5GAR - chains Q and R of the 26 polymer chains in the assembly; structure by electron microscopy, 6.40 A resolution (low resolution: residue-level contacts below are approximate; hydrogen-bond / salt-bridge calls are withheld).

# Chain Q (and R)
Protein: Vacuolar type ATP synthase subunit
Organism: Thermus thermophilus
Notes: chain R of this document is another copy of the same molecule, construct and numbering; everything in this record applies to it too
UniProt: P74900 (P74900_THETH); residues -18 to 80 here correspond to UniProt positions 1-99 (UniProt number = residue number + 19)
Sequence (99 residues; each row starts with the number of its first residue; numbers below 1 keep their minus sign (Met-18 is residue -18)):
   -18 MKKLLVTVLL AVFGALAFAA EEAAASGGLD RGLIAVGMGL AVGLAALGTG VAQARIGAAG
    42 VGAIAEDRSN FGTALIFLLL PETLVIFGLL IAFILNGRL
Unresolved in the structure: -18 to 0
Reported in the primary citation:
  - catalytic residues: Glu63 (citing earlier work)

# Chain Q / chain R interface
Pairs across the interface - 17 pairs, chain Q then chain R:
  Ala4(Q) with Ala5(R)
  Leu14(Q) with Gly13(R)
  Gly18(Q) with Ala16(R); Val17(R)
  Gly29(Q) with Gly31(R)
  Ala33(Q) with Gly31(R); Ala35(R)
  Leu76(Q) with Ala1(R); Ala4(R)
  Asn77(Q) with Ala4(R); Ala5(R)
  Gly78(Q) with Ala4(R); Ala5(R)
  Arg79(Q) with Glu2(R); Glu3(R); Ala4(R)
  Leu80(Q) with Glu2(R)
Also at the interface, not in a pair above, chain Q (16 interface residues in all): Glu3, Asp11, Ile15, Ala22, Leu25, Ala26
Also at the interface, not in a pair above, chain R (15 interface residues in all): Ala6, Gly9, Gly20, Gly24, Leu28

# Summary
16 residues of chain Q and 15 residues of chain R are in contact. The paper reports the catalytic residue
Glu63(Q).
Chain Q and chain R are both Vacuolar type ATP synthase subunit (Thermus thermophilus); the structure, Thermus
thermophilus V/A-ATPase, conformation 1, was determined by electron microscopy, deposited together with 5GAS.
